PDB entry 3DS6 | X-ray diffraction, 2.90 A resolution | chain A

== Chain A ==
Name: Mitogen-activated protein kinase 14
Source organism: Homo sapiens
Notes: EC 2.7.11.24; fragment: Human P38 kinase; engineered mutation(s): remnants of his tag at Nterminal(GSHMLE)
Reference sequence: Q16539 (MK14_HUMAN); residues 1-360 here = UniProt positions 1-360
Sequence (366 residues; each row starts with the number of its first residue; numbers below 1 keep their minus sign (Gly-5 is residue -5)):
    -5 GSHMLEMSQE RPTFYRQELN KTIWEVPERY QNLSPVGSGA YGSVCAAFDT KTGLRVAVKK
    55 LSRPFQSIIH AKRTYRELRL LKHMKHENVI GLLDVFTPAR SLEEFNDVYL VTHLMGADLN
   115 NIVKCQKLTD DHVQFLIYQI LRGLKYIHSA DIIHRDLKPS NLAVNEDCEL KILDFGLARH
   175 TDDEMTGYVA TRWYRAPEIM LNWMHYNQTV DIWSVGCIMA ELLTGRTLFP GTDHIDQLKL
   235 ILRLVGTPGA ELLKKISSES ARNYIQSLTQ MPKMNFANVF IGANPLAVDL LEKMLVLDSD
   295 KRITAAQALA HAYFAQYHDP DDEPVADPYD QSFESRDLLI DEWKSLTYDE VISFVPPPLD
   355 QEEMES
Disordered / not traced: -5 to 3, 177-182, 353-360
Differences from the reference sequence: expression tag (-5 to 0)
Ligand contacts: A17 (N-cyclopropyl-4-methyl-3-[1-(2-methylphenyl)phthalazin-6-yl]benzamide): Val30, Ser32, Tyr35, Val38, Ala51, Lys53, Glu71, Leu74, Leu75, Ile84, Leu104, Thr106, His107, Leu108, Met109, Gly110, Ala111, Asp112, Ala157, Leu167, Asp168, Phe169, Leu171
Swiss-Prot annotation at these positions:
  - motif: Thr180 to Tyr182 (TXY)
  - active site: Asp168 (Proton acceptor)
  - binding site (ATP): Val30 to Val38, Lys53
  - modified residue: Ser2 (N-acetylserine), Thr16 (Phosphothreonine), Lys53 (N6-acetyllysine), Lys152 (N6-acetyllysine), Thr180 (Phosphothreonine), Tyr182 (Phosphotyrosine), Thr263 (Phosphothreonine), Tyr323 (Phosphotyrosine)
  - natural variant: Ala51 (A51V: In a gastric adenocarcinoma sample), Pro322 (P322R: In a lung adenocarcinoma sample)
  - mutagenesis: Ala34 (A34V: Lowered kinase activity), Lys53 (K53R: Loss of kinase activity), Lys54 (K54R: Impairs MAP2K6/MKK6-dependent autophosphorylation), Tyr69 (Y69H: Lowered kinase activity), Asp168 (D168A: Loss of kinase activity), Thr175 (T175A: No effect on either the kinase activity or tyrosine phosphorylation), Asp176 (D176A: Emulation of the active state. Increase in activity; when associated with S-327 or L-327), Asp177 (D177A: Loss of kinase activity), Thr180 (T180E: Loss of kinase activity), Tyr182 (Y182F: Loss of kinase activity), Ala320 (A320T: Lowered kinase activity), Phe327 (F327L: Emulation of the active state. Increase in activity; when associated with A-176; F327S: Emulation of the active state. Increase in activity; when associated with A-176), 1 further mutagenesis entry in UniProt

== Summary ==
Bound to chain A: compound A17. From UniProt: active-site residue Asp168, 10 ATP-binding residues and 13
mutagenesis sites.
Chain A is Mitogen-activated protein kinase 14 (Homo sapiens); the structure, P38 complex with a phthalazine
inhibitor, was determined by X-ray diffraction (same publication as 3DT1).
